7T9O - chain A; structure by X-ray diffraction, 1.95 A resolution.

Chain A:
Molecule: Integrase
From: Human immunodeficiency virus 1
UniProt: Q76353 (Q76353_9HIV1); numbering as in UniProt (aligned over 47-209)
Amino-acid sequence (180 residues; row label = number of the first residue in the row):
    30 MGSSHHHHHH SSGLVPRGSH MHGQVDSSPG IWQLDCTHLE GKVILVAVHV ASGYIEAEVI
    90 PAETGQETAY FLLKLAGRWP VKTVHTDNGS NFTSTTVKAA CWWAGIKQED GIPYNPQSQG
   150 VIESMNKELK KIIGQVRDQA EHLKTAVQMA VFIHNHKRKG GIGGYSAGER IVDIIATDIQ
Unresolved in the structure: 30-56, 141-150, 189-192, 209
Sequence notes: expression tag (30-46); conflict Ser-48 (Glu in Q76353), His-49 (Ala in Q76353), Ser-56 (Cys in Q76353), Asp-139 (Phe in Q76353), His-185 (Phe in Q76353)
Residues lining bound ligands: Compound-25 (GEI; (2S)-tert-butoxy[4-(4,4-dimethylpiperidin-1-yl)-5-{4-[2-(4-fluorophenyl)ethoxy]phenyl}-2,6-dimethylpyridin-3-yl]acetic acid): Gln-95, Ala-98, Tyr-99, Leu-102, Thr-124, Thr-125, Lys-127, Ala-128, Ala-129, Trp-131, Trp-132, Gln-168, Ala-169, Glu-170, His-171, Thr-174, Met-178

Overview:
Bound to chain A: Compound-25.
Chain A is Integrase (Human immunodeficiency virus 1); the structure, HIV Integrase in complex with
Compound-25, was determined by X-ray diffraction, deposited together with 7T9H.
